7PAT - chains r and 3 of the 31 polymer chains in the assembly; structure by electron microscopy, 9.20 A resolution (very low resolution: no residue pairs are listed; an interface is given only as per-side residue counts).

[Chain r]
Protein: 50S ribosomal protein L22
Organism: Mycoplasma pneumoniae M129
UniProt: P75575 (RL22_MYCPN); residue numbers follow UniProt; this construct covers 1-159
Amino-acid sequence (159 residues; numbered 1 to 159; the number before each row is that of its first residue):
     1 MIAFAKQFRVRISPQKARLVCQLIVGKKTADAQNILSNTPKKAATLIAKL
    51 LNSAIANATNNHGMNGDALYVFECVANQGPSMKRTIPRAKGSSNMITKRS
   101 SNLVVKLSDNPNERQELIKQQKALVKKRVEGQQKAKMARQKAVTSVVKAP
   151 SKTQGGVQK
Disordered / not traced: 140-159
Cystine bridges: Cys-21/Cys-74

[Chain 3]
Molecule: 23S ribosomal RNA
Organism: Mycoplasma pneumoniae M129
Sequence (2907 nucleotides; numbered 1 to 2907; the number before each row is that of its first residue):
     1 UACAAUAAGUUACUAAGGGCUUAUGGUGGAUGCCUUGGCACUAAUAGGCG
    51 AUGAAGGACGUGUUAACCUGCGAUAAGCUUCGGGUAGGUGGUAAGAACCU
   101 CAGAUCCGGAGAUUUCCGAAUGGAGCAAUCCGGUAGUUGGAAACAGCUAU
   151 CAUUAAUUGAUGAAUAAAUAGUCAAUUAAAGCAAUACGUGGUGAAGUGAA
   201 ACAUCUCAGUAGCCACAGGAAAAGAAAACGAAUGUGAUUCCGUGUGUAGU
   251 GGCGAGCGAAAGCGGAACAGGCCAAACUUAUCAUUAGAUAGGGGUUGUAG
   301 GGCUUGCAAUGUGGACUUGAAAACGAUAGAAGAAGCUGUUGGAAAGCAGC
   351 GCGCAAAAGGGUGAUAGCCCCGUAUUUGAAAUUGUUUUCAUACCUAGCGA
   401 GAUCCCUGAGUAGCUCGGAAAACGUUAUUUUGAGUGAAUCUGCCCAGACC
   451 AUUGGGUAAGCCUAAAUACUAAUUAGUGACCGAUAGCGAAACAGUACCGU
   501 GAGGGAAAGGUGAAAAGAACCCAGAGAUGGGAGUGAAAUAGAUUCUGAAA
   551 CCAUAUGCCUACAACGUGUCAGAGCACAUUAAUGUGUGAUGGCGUGCGUU
   601 UUGAAGUAUGAGCCGGCGAGUUAUGAUAGCAAGCGUUAGUUAACCAGGAG
   651 AUGGGGAGCUGUAGCGAAAGCGAGUUUUAAAAGAGCGUUUGUUUGUUAUU
   701 AUAGACCCGAAACGGGUUGAGCUAGUCAUGAGCAGGUUGAAGGUUGAGUA
   751 ACAUCAACUGGAGGACCGAACCGACUCUCGUUGAAACGAUAGCGGAUGAC
   801 UUGUGAUUAGGGGUGAAAUUCCAAUCGAAAUCCGUGAUAGCUGGUUCUCG
   851 UCGAAAUAGCUUUAAGGCUAGCGUGAGAUCACAAAUAAGUGGAGGUAAAG
   901 CUACUGAAUGUAUGAUGGCGCCACCUAGGCGUACUGAAUACAAUUAAACU
   951 CUGAAUGCCAUUUAUUUUAUUCUCGCAGUCAGACAGUGGGGGAUAAGCUU
  1001 CAUUGUCAAGAGGGGAAGAGCCCAGAUCAUUAAAUAAGGUCCCCAAAAUA
  1051 UACUAAGUGGAAAAGGAUGUGAAAGUGCUAAAACAGCAAGGAUGUUGGCU
  1101 UAGAAGCAGCCAUCGUUUAAAGAGUGCGUAACAGCUCACUUGUCGAGUGU
  1151 UUUUGCGCCGAAGAUGUAACGGGGCUAAGUAUAUUACCGAAUUUAUGGAU
  1201 AAGAUUUAUAUCUUGUGGUAGACGAGCGUUGUAUUGGAGUUGAAGUCAAA
  1251 GCGUGAGCAUUGGUGGAUCCAAUACAAGUGAGAAUGCCGGCAUGAGUAAC
  1301 GCUUGGGAGUGAGAAUCUCCCAAACCGAUUGACUAAGGUUUCCUGGACCA
  1351 GGGUCGUCCUUCCAGGGUUAGUCUGGACCUAAGCUGAGGCUGAAAAGCGU
  1401 AGGCGAUGGACAACAGGUUAAUAUUCCUGUACUUACAGUUAGACUGAUGG
  1451 AGUGACAAAGAAGGUUUUCCACCCCCAUAAUUGGAUUUGGGGAUAAAUCA
  1501 UAAGGUGGUACAAUAGGCAAAUCCGUUGUGCAUAACAUUGAGUGAUGAUG
  1551 UCGAGUGAAUGAGUGAUCAAGUAGCGAAGGUGGUAUUAAUCAUGCUUUCA
  1601 AGAAAAGCUUCUAGGGUUAAUCUAGCUGUAACCAGUACCGAGAACGAACA
  1651 CACGUAGUCAAGGAGAGGAUCCUAAGGUUAGCGAGUGAACUAUAGCCAAG
  1701 GAACUCUGCAAAUUAACCCCGUAAGUUAGCGAGAAGGGGUGCUUAUGUAA
  1751 AAGUAAGCCGCAGUGAAGAACGAGGGGGGACUGUUUAACUAAAACACAAC
  1801 UCUAUGCCAAACCGUAAGGUGAUGUAUAUGGGGUGACACCUGCCCAGUGC
  1851 UGGAAGGUUAAAGAAGGAGGUUAGCGCAAGCGAAGCUUUUAACUGAAGCC
  1901 CCAGUGAACGGCGGCCGUAACUAUAACGGUCCUAAGGUAGCGAAAUUCCU
  1951 AGUCGGGUAAAUUCCGUCCCGCUUGAAUGGUGUAACCAUCUCUUGACUGU
  2001 CUCGGCUAUAGACUCGGUGAAAUCCAGGUACGGGUGAAGACACCCGUUAG
  2051 GCGCAACGGGACGGAAAGACCCCGUGAAGCUUUACUGUAGCUUAAUAUUG
  2101 AUCAGGACAUUAUCAUGUAGAGAAUAGGUAGGAGCAAUCGAUGCAAGUUC
  2151 GCUAGGACUUGUUGAUGCGAAAGGUGGAAUACUACCCUUGGUUGUGUGCU
  2201 GUUCUAAUUGGUAACUGUUAUCCAGUUUCAAGACAGUGUUAGGUGGGCAG
  2251 UUUGACUGGGGCGGUCGCCUCCUAAAAGGUAACGGAGGCGUACAAAGGUA
  2301 CCUUCAGUACGGUUGGAAAUCGUAUGUAGAGUGUAAUGGUGUAAGGGUGC
  2351 UUGACUGUGAGACAUACAGGUCGAACAGGUGAGAAAUCAGGUCAUAGUGA
  2401 UCCGGUGGUCCAGUAUGGAAUGGCCAUCGCUCAACGGAUAAAAGCUACUC
  2451 CGGGGAUAACAGGCUGAUACUGCCCAAGAGUUCAUAUCGACGGCAGUGUU
  2501 UGGCACCUCGAUGUCGACUCAUCUCAUCCUCGAGCUGAAGCAGGUUCGAA
  2551 GGGUUCGGCUGUUCGCCGAUUAAAGAGAUACGUGAGUUGGGUUCAAACCG
  2601 UCGUGAGACAGGUUGGUCCCUAUCUAUUGUGCCCGUAGGAAGAUUGAAGA
  2651 GUGUUGCUUCUAGUACGAGAGGACCGAAGCGAGGACACCUCUUAUGCUCC
  2701 AGUUGUAGCGCCAGCUGCACCGCUGGGUAGUAACGUGUCUAUUAGAUAAA
  2751 CGCUGAAAGCAUCUAAGUGUGAAACUAUCUCAAAGAUUAAUCUUCCCAUU
  2801 UCGCAAGAAAGUAAGAGCCGUCAAAGACGAUGACGUUGAUAGGUUACAGG
  2851 UGUAAGCAUAGUGAUAUGUUGAGCUGAGUAAUACUAAUUGCUCGAGGACU
  2901 UAUUGGA
Disordered / not traced: 1-7, 923-927, 1560-1569, 2901-2907

[How chain r and chain 3 interact]
At this resolution (9 A) residue pairs are not listed: 63 residues of chain r and 57 of chain 3 lie at the interface.

[Summary]
The interface between chain r and chain 3 involves 63 residues on one side and 57 on the other.
Chain r is 50S ribosomal protein L22 and chain 3 is 23S ribosomal RNA, both from Mycoplasma pneumoniae M129;
the structure, free 50S in untreated Mycoplasma pneumoniae cells, was determined by electron microscopy
together with 7OOC, 7OOD, 7P6Z, 7PAH, 7PAI, 7PAJ and 23 further entries from the same study.
